PDB entry 7CVQ | X-ray diffraction, 3.30 A resolution | chains A and E of the 4 polymer chains in the assembly

Chain A:
Molecule: Chimera of Nuclear transcription factor Y subunit C-3 and Zinc finger protein CONSTANS
Source organism: Arabidopsis thaliana
UniProtKB: chimeric construct of Q9ZVL3, Q39057: residues 55-148 from Q9ZVL3 (NFYC3_ARATH) positions 55-148 (same numbers); residues 290-357 from Q39057 positions 290-357 (same numbers)
Chain sequence (174 residues; each row starts with the number of its first residue; note: 129 numbers in that range are skipped by the numbering (no residue carries them; nothing is unmodelled there)):
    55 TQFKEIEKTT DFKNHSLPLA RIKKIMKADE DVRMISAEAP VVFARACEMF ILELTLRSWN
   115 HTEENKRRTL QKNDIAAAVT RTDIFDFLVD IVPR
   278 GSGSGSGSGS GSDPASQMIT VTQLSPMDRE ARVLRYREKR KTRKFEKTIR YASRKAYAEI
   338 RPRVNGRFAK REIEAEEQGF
Not modelled in the structure: 55-65, 278-303, 346-357
Differences from the reference sequence: linker (278-289)

Chain E:
Molecule: FT CORE1 DNA reverse strand
Sequence (25 nucleotides; each row starts with the number of its first residue):
     1 GATTCTACGT ACATCACACA TTGTC

Chain A / chain E interface:
Residue-residue contacts (21; chain A residue first):
  Pro-72(A) / DC12(E)  sugar contact
  Pro-72(A) / DA13(E)  phosphate contact
  Leu-73(A) / DA13(E)  hydrogen bond to the phosphate
  Ala-74(A) / DC12(E)  sugar contact
  Ala-74(A) / DA13(E)  hydrogen bond to the phosphate
  Arg-75(A) / DA11(E)  phosphate contact
  Arg-75(A) / DC12(E)  salt bridge to the phosphate
  Lys-78(A) / DC12(E)  salt bridge to the phosphate
  Met-88(A) / DT21(E)  sugar contact
  Tyr-328(A) / DA20(E)  hydrogen bond to the phosphate
  Tyr-328(A) / DT21(E)  hydrogen bond to the phosphate
  Arg-331(A) / DC19(E)  hydrogen bond to the base
  Arg-331(A) / DA20(E)  hydrogen bond to the sugar
  Tyr-334(A) / DA18(E)  hydrogen bond to the phosphate
  Tyr-334(A) / DC19(E)  hydrogen bond to the phosphate
  Arg-338(A) / DA16(E)  hydrogen bond to the base
  Arg-338(A) / DC17(E)  hydrogen bond to the sugar
  Arg-344(A) / DT14(E)  base contact
  Arg-344(A) / DC15(E)  base contact
  Phe-345(A) / DC15(E)  hydrogen bond to the base
  Phe-345(A) / DA16(E)  sugar contact
Also at the interface, not in a pair above, chain A (13 interface residues in all): Leu-71

Overview:
13 residues of chain A face 11 of chain E across their interface; the contacts include 11 hydrogen bonds and 2
salt bridges. Among the polar pairs are Arg-331(A)/DC19(E), Arg-338(A)/DA16(E) and Phe-345(A)/DC15(E).
Here chain A is Chimera of Nuclear transcription factor Y subunit C-3 and Zinc finger protein CONSTANS
(Arabidopsis thaliana) and chain E is FT CORE1 DNA reverse strand. Entry 7CVQ (crystal structure of
Arabidopsis CO CCT domain in complex with NF-YB2/YC3 and FT CORE1 DNA) was determined by X-ray diffraction
(same publication as 7CVO).
